Entry 8FW6 (X-ray diffraction, 2.34 A resolution); this record covers chains A and B.

[Chain A (and B)]
Molecule: L-lactate dehydrogenase A chain
From: Homo sapiens
Notes: EC 1.1.1.27; chain B of this document is another copy of the same molecule, construct and numbering; everything in this record applies to it too
Reference sequence: P00338 (LDHA_HUMAN); residue numbers follow UniProt; this construct covers 1-332
Chain sequence (338 residues; numbered 1 to 338; the number before each row is that of its first residue):
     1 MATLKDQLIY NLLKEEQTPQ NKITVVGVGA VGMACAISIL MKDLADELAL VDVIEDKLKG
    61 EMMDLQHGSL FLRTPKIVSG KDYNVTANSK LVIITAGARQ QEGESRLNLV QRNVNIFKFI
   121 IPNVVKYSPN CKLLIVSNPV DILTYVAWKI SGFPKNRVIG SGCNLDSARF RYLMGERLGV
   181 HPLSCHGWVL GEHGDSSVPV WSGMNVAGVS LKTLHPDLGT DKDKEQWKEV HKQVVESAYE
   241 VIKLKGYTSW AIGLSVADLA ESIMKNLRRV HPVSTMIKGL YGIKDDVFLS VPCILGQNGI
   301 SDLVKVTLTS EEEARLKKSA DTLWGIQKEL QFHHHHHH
Unresolved in the structure: 1, 333-338
Differences from the reference sequence: expression tag (333-338)
Ligand contacts:
  - NADH (NAI; 1,4-dihydronicotinamide adenine dinucleotide): V26, G27, V28, G29, A30, V31, G32, D52, V53, I54, K57, Y83, T95, A96, G97, R99, N113, I116, F119, I120, V136, S137, N138, V140, S161, L165, H193, Y247, T248, I252
  - YBO ((2P)-2-{5-(cyclopropylmethyl)-3-(4-fluorophenyl)-4-[(3-fluoro-4-sulfamoylphenyl)methyl]-1H-pyrazol-1-yl}-1,3-thiazole-4-carboxylic acid): R106, L109, V110, N113, N138, P139, V140, D141, I142, L165, R169, E192, H193, G194, D195, V235, A238, Y239, I242, T248, L323
Swiss-Prot annotation at these positions:
  - active site: H193 (Proton acceptor)
  - binding site (NAD(+)): R99, N138
  - binding site (substrate): R106, N138, R169, T248
  - modified residue: A2 (N-acetylalanine), K5 (N6-acetyllysine), Y10 (Phosphotyrosine), K14 (N6-acetyllysine), T18 (Phosphothreonine), K57 (N6-acetyllysine), K81 (N6-acetyllysine), K118 (N6-acetyllysine), K126 (N6-acetyllysine), K224 (N6-acetyllysine), K232 (N6-acetyllysine), Y239 (Phosphotyrosine), K243 (N6-acetyllysine), T309 (Phosphothreonine), S310 (Phosphoserine), K318 (N6-acetyllysine), T322 (Phosphothreonine)
  - cross-link: K57 (Glycyl lysine isopeptide (Lys-Gly) (interchain with G-Cter in SUMO2))

[Interface between chain A and chain B]
Contacting residue pairs - 34 pairs, chain A then chain B:
  G179(A) - R268(B)  hydrogen bond (backbone-side chain)
  V180(A) - R268(B)
  V180(A) - V270(B)  hydrophobic
  V180(A) - I294(B)  hydrophobic
  H181(A) - L267(B)
  H181(A) - R268(B)  hydrogen bond (backbone-backbone)
  H181(A) - R269(B)
  L183(A) - R269(B)
  S184(A) - R269(B)
  S184(A) - V270(B)  hydrogen bond (side chain-backbone)
  H186(A) - H186(B)
  W188(A) - A207(B)
  W188(A) - G208(B)
  G203(A) - G208(B)
  V206(A) - V304(B)  hydrophobic
  A207(A) - W188(B)
  A207(A) - P292(B)  hydrophobic
  G208(A) - W188(B)
  G208(A) - G203(B)
  V209(A) - V304(B)  hydrophobic
  V209(A) - V306(B)  hydrophobic
  L267(A) - H181(B)
  R268(A) - G179(B)  hydrogen bond (side chain-backbone)
  R268(A) - V180(B)
  R268(A) - H181(B)  hydrogen bond (backbone-backbone)
  R269(A) - L183(B)
  R269(A) - S184(B)
  V270(A) - V180(B)  hydrophobic
  V270(A) - S184(B)  hydrogen bond (backbone-side chain)
  P292(A) - A207(B)  hydrophobic
  I294(A) - V180(B)  hydrophobic
  V304(A) - V206(B)  hydrophobic
  V306(A) - V209(B)  hydrophobic
  T307(A) - L214(B)
Other interface residues (no listed pair), chain A (25 interface residues in all): S202, N205, L214, K305
Other interface residues (no listed pair), chain B (25 interface residues in all): S202, N205, K305, T307

[In short]
Chain A and chain B each contribute 25 residues to their interface, with 6 hydrogen bonds. Polar pairs include
G179(A)-R268(B), S184(A)-V270(B) and H181(A)-R268(B). Ligands of chain A: NADH and compound YBO.
Chain A and chain B are both L-lactate dehydrogenase A chain (Homo sapiens); the structure, Human Lactate
Dehydrogenase A in Complex with Inhibitor CHK-336, was determined by X-ray diffraction (same publication as
7M2N).
